PDB entry 7PAK | electron microscopy, 5.30 A resolution (low resolution: residue-level contacts below are approximate; hydrogen-bond / salt-bridge calls are withheld) | chains C and 5 of the 55 polymer chains in the assembly

[Chain C]
Molecule: 30S ribosomal protein S4
Source organism: Mycoplasma pneumoniae M129
UniProt: P46775 (RS4_MYCPN); residues 1-205 here = UniProt positions 1-205
Sequence (205 residues; row label = number of the first residue in the row):
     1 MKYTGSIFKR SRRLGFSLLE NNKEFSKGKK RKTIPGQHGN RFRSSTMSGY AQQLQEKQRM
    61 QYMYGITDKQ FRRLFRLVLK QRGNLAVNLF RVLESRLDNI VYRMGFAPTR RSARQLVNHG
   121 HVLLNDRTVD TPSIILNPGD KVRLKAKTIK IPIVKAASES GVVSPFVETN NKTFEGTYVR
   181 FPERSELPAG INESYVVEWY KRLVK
Disordered / not traced: 204-205

[Chain 5]
Molecule: 16S ribosomal RNA
Source organism: Mycoplasma pneumoniae M129
Sequence (1520 nucleotides; numbered 1 to 1520; the number before each row is that of its first residue):
     1 UUUUUCUGAG AGUUUGAUCC UGGCUCAGGA UUAACGCUGG CGGCAUGCCU AAUACAUGCA
    61 AGUCGAUCGA AAGUAGUAAU ACUUUAGAGG CGAACGGGUG AGUAACACGU AUCCAAUCUA
   121 CCUUAUAAUG GGGGAUAACU AGUUGAAAGA CUAGCUAAUA CCGCAUAAGA ACUUUGGUUC
   181 GCAUGAAUCA AAGUUGAAAG GACCUGCAAG GGUUCGUUAU UUGAUGAGGG UGCGCCAUAU
   241 CAGCUAGUUG GUGGGGUAAC GGCCUACCAA GGCAAUGACG UGUAGCUAUG CUGAGAAGUA
   301 GAAUAGCCAC AAUGGGACUG AGACACGGCC CAUACUCCUA CGGGAGGCAG CAGUAGGGAA
   361 UUUUUCACAA UGAGCGAAAG CUUGAUGGAG CAAUGCCGCG UGAACGAUGA AGGUCUUUAA
   421 GAUUGUAAAG UUCUUUUAUU UGGGAAGAAU GACUUUAGCA GGUAAUGGCU AGAGUUUGAC
   481 UGUACCAUUU UGAAUAAGUG ACGACUAACU AUGUGCCAGC AGUCGCGGUA AUACAUAGGU
   541 CGCAAGCGUU AUCCGGAUUU AUUGGGCGUA AAGCAAGCGC AGGCGGAUUG AAAAGUCUGG
   601 UGUUAAAGGC AGCUGCUUAA CAGUUGUAUG CAUUGGAAAC UAUUAAUCUA GAGUGUGGUA
   661 GGGAGUUUUG GAAUUUCAUG UGGAGCGGUG AAAUGCGUAG AUAUAUGAAG GAACACCAGU
   721 GGCGAAGGCG AAAACUUAGG CCAUUACUGA CGCUUAGGCU UGAAAGUGUG GGGAGCAAAU
   781 AGGAUUAGAU ACCCUAGUAG UCCACACCGU AAACGAUAGA UACUAGCUGU CGGGGCGAUC
   841 CCCUCGGUAG UGAAGUUAAC ACAUUAAGUA UCUCGCCUGG GUAGUACAUU CGCAAGAAUG
   901 AAACUCAAAC GGAAUUGACG GGGACCCGCA CAAGUGGUGG AGCAUGUUGC UUAAUUCGAC
   961 GGUACACGAA AAACCUUACC UAGACUUGAC AUCCUUGGCA AAGUUAUGGA AACAUAAUGG
  1021 AGGUUAACCG AGUGACAGGU GGUGCAUGGU UGUCGUCAGC UCGUGUCGUG AGAUGUUGGG
  1081 UUAAGUCCCG CAACGAGCGC AACCCUUAUC GUUAGUUACA UUGUCUAGCG AGACUGCUAA
  1141 UGCAAAUUGG AGGAAGGAAG GGAUGACGUC AAAUCAUCAU GCCCCUUAUG UCUAGGGCUG
  1201 CAAACGUGCU ACAAUGGCCA AUACAAACAG UCGCCAGCUU GUAAAAGUGA GCAAAUCUGU
  1261 AAAGUUGGUC UCAGUUCGGA UUGAGGGCUG CAAUUCGUCC UCAUGAAGUC GGAAUCACUA
  1321 GUAAUCGCGA AUCAGCUAUG UCGCGGUGAA UACGUUCUCG GGUCUUGUAC ACACCGCCCG
  1381 UCAAACUAUG AAAGCUGGUA AUAUUUAAAA ACGUGUUGCU AACCAUUAGG AAGCGCAUGU
  1441 CAAGGAUAGC ACCGGUGAUU GGAGUUAAGU CGUAACAAGG UACCCCUACG AGAACGUGGG
  1501 GGUGGAUCAC CUCCUUUCUA
Disordered / not traced: 1-4, 181-184, 1020-1027, 1510-1520

[Interface between chain C and chain 5]
Pairs across the interface (97; chain C residue first):
  Met1(C) - A497(5)
  Met1(C) - A544(5)
  Lys2(C) - U401(5)
  Lys2(C) - A545(5)
  Tyr3(C) - G400(5)
  Tyr3(C) - U401(5)
  Ser6(C) - A427(5)
  Phe8(C) - U426(5)
  Phe8(C) - A427(5)
  Lys9(C) - G425(5)
  Lys9(C) - U540(5)
  Arg10(C) - C541(5)
  Arg12(C) - U424(5)
  Arg12(C) - G425(5)
  Arg12(C) - U426(5)
  Arg13(C) - A508(5)
  Arg13(C) - U540(5)
  Arg13(C) - C541(5)
  Lys27(C) - A407(5)
  Lys27(C) - G409(5)
  Lys27(C) - U426(5)
  Gly28(C) - U408(5)
  Gly28(C) - G409(5)
  Arg31(C) - A422(5)
  Arg31(C) - U423(5)
  Pro35(C) - U424(5)
  Pro35(C) - G539(5)
  Gly36(C) - U423(5)
  Gln37(C) - C415(5)
  Gln37(C) - U510(5)
  Gln37(C) - G538(5)
  His38(C) - C509(5)
  His38(C) - U510(5)
  Tyr50(C) - U506(5)
  Gln53(C) - A9(5)
  Leu54(C) - A507(5)
  Lys57(C) - G542(5)
  Lys57(C) - C543(5)
  Gln58(C) - G542(5)
  Gln58(C) - C543(5)
  Gln61(C) - C543(5)
  Tyr62(C) - G542(5)
  Tyr62(C) - C543(5)
  Thr67(C) - A544(5)
  Asp68(C) - C543(5)
  Asp68(C) - A544(5)
  Lys69(C) - G398(5)
  Lys69(C) - A544(5)
  Lys69(C) - A545(5)
  Gln70(C) - G398(5)
  Gln70(C) - C399(5)
  Arg72(C) - G29(5)
  Arg73(C) - C397(5)
  Arg73(C) - G398(5)
  Arg73(C) - A619(5)
  Lys80(C) - C610(5)
  Lys80(C) - A611(5)
  Thr109(C) - A404(5)
  Ser112(C) - A403(5)
  Ser112(C) - A404(5)
  Arg114(C) - G400(5)
  Gln115(C) - G402(5)
  Gln115(C) - A403(5)
  Gln115(C) - A493(5)
  Asn118(C) - C399(5)
  Asn118(C) - G400(5)
  Asn118(C) - U436(5)
  His119(C) - U434(5)
  His119(C) - U436(5)
  His119(C) - A493(5)
  His121(C) - U434(5)
  Arg127(C) - U617(5)
  Thr128(C) - C486(5)
  Val129(C) - U617(5)
  Asp130(C) - U617(5)
  Thr131(C) - U617(5)
  Thr131(C) - U618(5)
  Pro132(C) - C399(5)
  Ser133(C) - G398(5)
  Ser133(C) - C399(5)
  Ser133(C) - U618(5)
  Ile134(C) - U618(5)
  Ile135(C) - U618(5)
  Lys147(C) - U434(5)
  Lys147(C) - U435(5)
  Lys147(C) - U488(5)
  Lys150(C) - C433(5)
  Lys150(C) - U434(5)
  Ile151(C) - C433(5)
  Ile151(C) - U434(5)
  Pro152(C) - U432(5)
  Ile153(C) - A404(5)
  Glu198(C) - A9(5)
  Trp199(C) - A9(5)
  Lys201(C) - A9(5)
  Arg202(C) - G28(5)
  Leu203(C) - G29(5)
Interface residues without a listed pair, chain C (66 interface residues in all): Gly5, Ser26, Lys29, Lys30, Ile34, Phe42, Ala51, Arg76, Pro108, Arg111
Interface residues without a listed pair, chain 5 (51 interface residues in all): A27, G546, G612

[In short]
Chain C and chain 5 form an interface of 66 and 51 residues respectively.
Here chain C is 30S ribosomal protein S4 and chain 5 is 16S ribosomal RNA, both from Mycoplasma pneumoniae
M129. Entry 7PAK (70S ribosome with EF-Tu-tRNA and P-site tRNA in Mycoplasma pneumoniae cells) was determined
by electron microscopy together with 7OOC, 7OOD, 7P6Z, 7PAH, 7PAI, 7PAJ and 23 further entries from the same
study.
